Entry 2VOE (X-ray diffraction, 2.60 A resolution); this record covers chains B and D of the 6 polymer chains in the assembly.

== Chain B (and D) ==
Name: Alanine dehydrogenase
From: Mycobacterium tuberculosis
Notes: EC 1.4.1.1; chain D of this document is another copy of the same molecule, construct and numbering; everything in this record applies to it too
UniProt: P30234 (DHA_MYCTU); residue numbers follow UniProt; this construct covers 1-371
Sequence (371 residues; numbered 1 to 371; the number before each row is that of its first residue):
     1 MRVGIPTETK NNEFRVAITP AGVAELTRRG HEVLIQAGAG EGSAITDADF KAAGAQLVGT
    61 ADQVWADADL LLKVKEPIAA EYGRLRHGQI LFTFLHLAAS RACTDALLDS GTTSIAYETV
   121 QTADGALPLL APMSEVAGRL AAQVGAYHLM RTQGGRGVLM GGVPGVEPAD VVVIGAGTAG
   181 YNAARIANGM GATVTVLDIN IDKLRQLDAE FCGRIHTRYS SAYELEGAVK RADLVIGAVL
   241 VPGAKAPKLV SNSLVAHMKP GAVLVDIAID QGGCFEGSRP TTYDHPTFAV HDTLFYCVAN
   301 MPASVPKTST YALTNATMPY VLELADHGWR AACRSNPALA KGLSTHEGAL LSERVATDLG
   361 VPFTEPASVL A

== Chain B / chain D interface ==
Residue-residue contacts (24; chain B residue first):
  Pro164(B) - Arg205(D)
  Pro164(B) - Asp208(D)
  Pro164(B) - Thr217(D)
  Gly165(B) - Thr217(D)  hydrogen bond (backbone-side chain)
  Gly165(B) - Arg218(D)
  Gly165(B) - Tyr219(D)  hydrogen bond (backbone-backbone)
  Val166(B) - Thr217(D)
  Glu167(B) - His216(D)
  Glu167(B) - Arg218(D)  salt bridge
  Thr193(B) - His216(D)
  Arg205(B) - Pro164(D)
  Asp208(B) - Pro164(D)
  Cys212(B) - Arg214(D)
  Gly213(B) - Arg214(D)
  Arg214(B) - Phe211(D)
  Arg214(B) - Gly213(D)
  Arg214(B) - Arg214(D)
  His216(B) - Thr193(D)
  Thr217(B) - Pro164(D)
  Thr217(B) - Gly165(D)  hydrogen bond (side chain-backbone)
  Thr217(B) - Val166(D)
  Arg218(B) - Gly165(D)
  Arg218(B) - Glu167(D)  salt bridge
  Tyr219(B) - Gly165(D)  hydrogen bond (backbone-backbone)
Interface residues without a listed pair, chain B (15 interface residues in all): Leu204
Interface residues without a listed pair, chain D (17 interface residues in all): Pro168, Leu204, Cys212

== Overview ==
The interface between chain B and chain D involves 15 residues on one side and 17 on the other, with 4
hydrogen bonds and 2 salt bridges. Polar pairs include Glu167(B)-Arg218(D), Gly165(B)-Thr217(D) and
Gly165(B)-Tyr219(D).
Both chains are Alanine dehydrogenase (Mycobacterium tuberculosis). Entry 2VOE (Crystal structure of Rv2780
from M. tuberculosis H37Rv) was determined by X-ray diffraction together with 2VOJ from the same study.
